4XRP - chains D and E of the 6 polymer chains in the assembly; structure by X-ray diffraction, 3.30 A resolution.

== Chain D ==
Name: Pnkp1
Source organism: Capnocytophaga gingivalis
Reference sequence: C2M8N3 (C2M8N3_CAPGI); numbering as in UniProt (aligned over 1-312)
Chain sequence (312 residues; row label = number of the first residue in the row):
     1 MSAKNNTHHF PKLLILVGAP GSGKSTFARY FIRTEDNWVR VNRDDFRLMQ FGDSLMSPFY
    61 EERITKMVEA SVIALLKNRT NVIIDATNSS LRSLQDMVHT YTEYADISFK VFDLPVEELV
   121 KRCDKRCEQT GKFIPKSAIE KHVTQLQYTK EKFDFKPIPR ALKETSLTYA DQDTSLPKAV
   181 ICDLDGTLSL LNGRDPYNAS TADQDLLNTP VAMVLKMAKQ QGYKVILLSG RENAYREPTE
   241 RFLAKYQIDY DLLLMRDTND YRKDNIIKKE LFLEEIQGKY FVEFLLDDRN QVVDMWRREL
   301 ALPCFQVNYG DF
Unresolved in the structure: 1
Bound ions: Mg2+: Asp183, Asp185, Asp288

== Chain E ==
Name: Rnl
Source organism: Capnocytophaga gingivalis
Reference sequence: C2M8N4 (C2M8N4_CAPGI); numbering as in UniProt (aligned over 1-394)
Chain sequence (394 residues; each row starts with the number of its first residue):
     1 MEDKTLIKKR IDWFCKNKIN AFSPTISPAP KSVERNEIES LYEGILWFVL NGVKEIVIEK
    61 KYMGSYCDIY LHRRLEDTYL VSRNGYKINH LDQEQCLRAL QGLHDRFSWD GVELRIIQSE
   121 LMPWSILGKG LINNEFSAYY ISHEIHAEYL VQSSLYEKLQ KIQQEPAYLS FVADAKVLSA
   181 KELKDKYPMH IIRQYQSIRD FKFLDLPHYQ QNIQLFKRQL DIFGKEAAPF FKPFNILKEV
   241 YTDGREHFVN DNLSFQQIND DDFLHYQFAD REDFEAKYPQ IRAWVDQVNQ SDEEGVVIKP
   301 RTAFLPGMPP AFKVRNNDYL TLVYGVDFQD RLQEQIAKRN IKGKLRCSIN DWAINAKLLA
   361 IPYSELGEEN YELKNLVLDR ILGEEIENQL DSRL
Unresolved in the structure: 1

== Chain D / chain E interface ==
Contacting residue pairs - 24 pairs, chain D then chain E:
  Thr26(D) - Tyr371(E)
  Thr26(D) - Glu372(E)
  Thr26(D) - Asn375(E)  hydrogen bond (backbone-side chain)
  Phe27(D) - Tyr371(E)
  Arg29(D) - Asn375(E)
  Arg29(D) - Asp379(E)  salt bridge
  Tyr30(D) - Lys8(E)
  Tyr30(D) - Ile11(E)
  Tyr30(D) - Tyr371(E)  hydrophobic
  Tyr30(D) - Lys374(E)
  Tyr30(D) - Asn375(E)  hydrogen bond (backbone-side chain)
  Arg33(D) - Lys4(E)
  Arg33(D) - Asn375(E)  hydrogen bond
  Arg33(D) - Leu378(E)
  Arg33(D) - Asp379(E)  salt bridge
  Arg33(D) - Leu382(E)
  Thr34(D) - Lys4(E)
  Thr34(D) - Lys8(E)
  Thr34(D) - Leu378(E)
  Glu35(D) - Lys4(E)
  Glu35(D) - Lys8(E)  salt bridge
  Asp36(D) - Lys4(E)  salt bridge
  Lys110(D) - Glu369(E)  salt bridge
  Arg122(D) - Glu372(E)  salt bridge

== Summary ==
10 residues of chain D and 11 residues of chain E are in contact, with 3 hydrogen bonds and 6 salt bridges.
Polar contacts include Arg29(D)-Asp379(E), Arg33(D)-Asp379(E) and Glu35(D)-Lys8(E). Asp183(D), Asp185(D) and
Asp288(D) form the Mg2+ site.
Here chain D is Pnkp1 and chain E is Rnl, both from Capnocytophaga gingivalis. Entry 4XRP (Structure of the
Pnkp1/Rnl/Hen1 RNA repair complex) was determined by X-ray diffraction (same publication as 4XRU).
